Entry 2ADC (solution NMR); this record covers chains C and A of the 3 polymer chains in the assembly.

# Chain C
Molecule: 6-nt RNA strand
Sequence (6 nucleotides; each row starts with the number of its first residue):
   538 CUCUCU

# Chain A
Name: Polypyrimidine tract-binding protein 1
Source organism: Homo sapiens
Notes: fragment: rbd34
UniProtKB: P26599 (PTBP1_HUMAN); residue numbers follow UniProt; this construct covers 324-531
Amino-acid sequence (229 residues; row label = number of the first residue in the row):
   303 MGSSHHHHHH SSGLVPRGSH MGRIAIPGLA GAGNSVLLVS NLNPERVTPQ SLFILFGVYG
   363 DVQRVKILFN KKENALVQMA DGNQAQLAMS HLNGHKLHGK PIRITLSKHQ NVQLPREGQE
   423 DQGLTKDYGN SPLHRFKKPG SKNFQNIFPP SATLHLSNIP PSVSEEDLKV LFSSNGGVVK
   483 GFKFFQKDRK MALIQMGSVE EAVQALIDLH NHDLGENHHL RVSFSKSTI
Unresolved in the structure: 303-323
Sequence notes: expression tag (303-323)
Curated features (UniProtKB/Swiss-Prot):
  - modified residue: Ser459 (Phosphoserine)

# Chain C / chain A interface
Residue-residue contacts (33; chain C residue first):
  C538(C) with Arg405(A), phosphate contact
  U539(C) with Leu340(A), sugar contact; Ser342(A), phosphate contact; Asn343(A), phosphate contact; Asn376(A), phosphate contact; Arg405(A), phosphate contact; Thr407(A), base contact
  C540(C) with Leu340(A), sugar contact; Leu370(A), phosphate contact; Lys374(A), phosphate contact; Asn376(A), sugar contact; Leu378(A), base contact; Ser409(A), base contact; Lys410(A), base contact; His411(A), sugar contact
  U541(C) with Lys368(A), sugar contact; Leu370(A), phosphate contact; Lys374(A), phosphate contact; Leu378(A), sugar contact; His411(A), base contact; Asn413(A), base contact; Val414(A), base contact; Gln415(A), sugar contact
  C542(C) with Lys368(A), phosphate contact; Leu370(A), sugar contact; Phe371(A), base contact
  U543(C) with Lys368(A), phosphate contact; Leu370(A), phosphate contact; Gln415(A), base contact; Pro417(A), sugar contact; Arg418(A), sugar contact; Glu422(A), phosphate contact; Leu426(A), phosphate contact
Also at the interface, not in a pair above, chain A (25 interface residues in all): Leu339, Ile369, Ala377, Thr427

# Overview
6 residues of chain C and 25 residues of chain A are in contact.
Chain C is a 6-nt RNA strand and chain A is Polypyrimidine tract-binding protein 1 (Homo sapiens); the
structure, Solution structure of Polypyrimidine Tract Binding protein RBD34 complexed with CUCUCU RNA, was
determined by solution NMR (same publication as 2AD9 and 2ADB).
